PDB entry 7OWG | electron microscopy, 4.70 A resolution (low resolution: residue-level contacts below are approximate; hydrogen-bond / salt-bridge calls are withheld) | chains B and O of the 4 polymer chains in the assembly

Chain B:
Name: Serine/threonine-protein kinase mTOR
Organism: Homo sapiens
Notes: EC 2.7.11.1
UniProt: P42345 (MTOR_HUMAN); numbering as in UniProt; present here: 1-16, 31-36, 54-355, 379-2549
Amino-acid sequence (2549 residues; row label = number of the first residue in the row; X marks 55 residues of unknown identity (built as UNK)):
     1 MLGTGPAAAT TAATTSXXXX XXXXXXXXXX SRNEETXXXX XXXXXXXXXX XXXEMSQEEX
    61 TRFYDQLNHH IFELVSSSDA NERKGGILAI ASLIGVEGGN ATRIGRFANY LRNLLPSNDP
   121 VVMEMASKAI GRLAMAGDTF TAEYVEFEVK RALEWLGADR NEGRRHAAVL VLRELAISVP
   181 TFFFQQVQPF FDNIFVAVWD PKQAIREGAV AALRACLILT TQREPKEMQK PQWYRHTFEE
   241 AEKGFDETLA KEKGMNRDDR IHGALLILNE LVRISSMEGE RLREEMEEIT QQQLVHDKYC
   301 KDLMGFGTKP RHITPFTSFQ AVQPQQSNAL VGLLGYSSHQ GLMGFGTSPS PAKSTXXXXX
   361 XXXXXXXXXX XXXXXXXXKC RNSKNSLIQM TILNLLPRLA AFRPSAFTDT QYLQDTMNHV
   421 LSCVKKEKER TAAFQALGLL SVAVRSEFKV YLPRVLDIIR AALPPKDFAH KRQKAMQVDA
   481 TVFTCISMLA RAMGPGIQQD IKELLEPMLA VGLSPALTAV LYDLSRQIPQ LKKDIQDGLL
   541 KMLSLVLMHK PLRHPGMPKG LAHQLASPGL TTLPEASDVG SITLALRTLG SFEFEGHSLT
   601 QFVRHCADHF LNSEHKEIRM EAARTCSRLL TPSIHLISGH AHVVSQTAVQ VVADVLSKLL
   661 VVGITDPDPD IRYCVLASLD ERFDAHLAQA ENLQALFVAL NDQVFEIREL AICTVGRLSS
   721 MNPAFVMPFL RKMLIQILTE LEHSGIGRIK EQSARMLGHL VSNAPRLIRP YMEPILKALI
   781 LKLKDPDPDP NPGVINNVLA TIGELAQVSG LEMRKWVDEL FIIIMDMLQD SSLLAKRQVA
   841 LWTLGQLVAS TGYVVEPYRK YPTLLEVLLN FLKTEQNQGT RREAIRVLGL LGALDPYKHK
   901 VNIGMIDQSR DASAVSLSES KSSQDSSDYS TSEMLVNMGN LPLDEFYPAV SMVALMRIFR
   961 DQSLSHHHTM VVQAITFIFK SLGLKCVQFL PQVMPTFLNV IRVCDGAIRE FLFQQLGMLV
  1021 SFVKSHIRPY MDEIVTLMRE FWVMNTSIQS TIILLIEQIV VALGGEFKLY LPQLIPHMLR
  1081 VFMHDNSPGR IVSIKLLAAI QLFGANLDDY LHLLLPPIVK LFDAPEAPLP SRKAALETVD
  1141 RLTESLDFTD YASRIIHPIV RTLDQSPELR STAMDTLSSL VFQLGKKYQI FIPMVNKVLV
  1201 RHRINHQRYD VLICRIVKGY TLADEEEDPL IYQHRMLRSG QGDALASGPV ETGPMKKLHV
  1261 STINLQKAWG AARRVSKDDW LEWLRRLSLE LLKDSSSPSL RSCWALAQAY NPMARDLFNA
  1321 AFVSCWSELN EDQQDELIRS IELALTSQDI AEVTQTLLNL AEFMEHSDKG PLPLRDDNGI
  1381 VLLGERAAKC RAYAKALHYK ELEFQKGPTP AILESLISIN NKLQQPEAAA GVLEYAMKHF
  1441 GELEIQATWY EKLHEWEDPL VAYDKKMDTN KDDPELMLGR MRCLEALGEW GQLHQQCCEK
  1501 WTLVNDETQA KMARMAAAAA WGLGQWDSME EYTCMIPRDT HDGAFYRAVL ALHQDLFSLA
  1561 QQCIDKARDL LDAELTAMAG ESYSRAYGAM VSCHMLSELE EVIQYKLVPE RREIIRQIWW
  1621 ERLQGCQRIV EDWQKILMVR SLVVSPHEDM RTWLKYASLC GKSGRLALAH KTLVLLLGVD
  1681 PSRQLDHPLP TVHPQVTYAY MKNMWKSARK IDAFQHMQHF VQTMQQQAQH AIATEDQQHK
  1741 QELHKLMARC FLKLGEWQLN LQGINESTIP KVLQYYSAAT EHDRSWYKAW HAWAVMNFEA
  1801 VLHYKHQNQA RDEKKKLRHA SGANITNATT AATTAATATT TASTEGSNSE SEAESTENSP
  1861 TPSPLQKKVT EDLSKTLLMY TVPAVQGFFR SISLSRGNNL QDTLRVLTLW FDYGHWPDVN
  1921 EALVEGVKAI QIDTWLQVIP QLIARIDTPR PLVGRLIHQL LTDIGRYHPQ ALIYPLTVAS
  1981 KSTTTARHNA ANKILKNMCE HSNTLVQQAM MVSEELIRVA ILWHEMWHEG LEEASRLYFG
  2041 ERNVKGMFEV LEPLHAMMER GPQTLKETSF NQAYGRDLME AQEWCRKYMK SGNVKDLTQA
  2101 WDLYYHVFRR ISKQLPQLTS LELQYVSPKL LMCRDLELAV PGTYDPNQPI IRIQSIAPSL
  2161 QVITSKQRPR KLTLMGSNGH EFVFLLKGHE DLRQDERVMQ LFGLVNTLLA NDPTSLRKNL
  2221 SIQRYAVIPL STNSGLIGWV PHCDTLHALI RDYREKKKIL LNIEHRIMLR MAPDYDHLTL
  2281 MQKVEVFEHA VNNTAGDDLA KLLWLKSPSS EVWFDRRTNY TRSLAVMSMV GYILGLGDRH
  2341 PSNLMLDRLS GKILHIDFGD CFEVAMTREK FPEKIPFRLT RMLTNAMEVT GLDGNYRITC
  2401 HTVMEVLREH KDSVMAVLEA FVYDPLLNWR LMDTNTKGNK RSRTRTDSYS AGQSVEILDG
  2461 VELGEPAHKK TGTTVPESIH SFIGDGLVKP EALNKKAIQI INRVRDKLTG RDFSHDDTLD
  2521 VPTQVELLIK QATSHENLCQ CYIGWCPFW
Unresolved in the structure: 1-16, 31-36, 54-59, 75-81, 157-161, 224-232, 246-260, 290-355, 379-385, 405-409, 424-428, 467-477, 492-496, 550-577, 596-598, 634-643, 787-790, 904-932, 1223-1260, 1459-1473, 1815-1866, 2437-2491
Sequence notes: conflict UNK_60 (Ser in P42345); engineered mutation Pro1459 (Ala in P42345)
UniProt features mapped onto this chain:
  - modified residue: Met1 (N-acetylmethionine), Ser567 (Phosphoserine), Thr1162 (Phosphothreonine), Lys1218 (N6-acetyllysine), Ser1261 (Phosphoserine), Ser2159 (Phosphoserine), Thr2164 (Phosphothreonine), Thr2173 (Phosphothreonine), Thr2446 (Phosphothreonine), Ser2448 (Phosphoserine), Ser2478 (Phosphoserine), Ser2481 (Phosphoserine)
  - natural variant: Ala8 (A8S: In a lung large cell carcinoma sample), Met135 (M135T: In a metastatic melanoma sample), Arg624 (R624H: In FCORD2; uncertain significance), Asp1376 (D1376E: Found in a patient with focal epilepsy; uncertain significance), Tyr1450 (Y1450D: In FCORD2), Trp1456 (W1456G: In FCORD2), Leu1460 (L1460P: In FCORD2), Cys1483 (C1483R: In FCORD2), Trp1490 (W1490R: In SKS), Met1595 (M1595I: In SKS), Arg1709 (R1709H: In FCORD2; uncertain significance), Glu1799 (E1799K: In SKS), 12 further natural variant entries in UniProt
  - region: Val2162 to Arg2168 (G-loop), Lys2258 to Gly2296 (Interaction with MLST8), Gly2335 to Asn2343 (Catalytic loop), His2355 to Thr2380 (Activation loop)
  - binding site (1D-myo-inositol hexakisphosphate): Lys1662, Lys1702, Arg1749
  - binding site (ATP): Ser2165, Gln2167, Leu2185, Lys2187, Glu2190, Tyr2225, Gly2238, Trp2239, Val2240, Thr2245, Met2345, Ile2356
  - binding site (Mg(2+)): Asn2343, Asp2357
  - cross-link: Lys2066 (Glycyl lysine isopeptide (Lys-Gly) (interchain with G-Cter in ubiquitin))
  - mutagenesis: Lys2066 (K2066R: Complete loss ubiquitination by the SCF(FBXO22) complex), Ser2159 (S2159A: Reduces mTORC1-associated S-2481 autophosphorylation; when associated with A-2164. Reduced activity of the mTORC1 complex; S2159D: Mimics phosphorylation ...), Thr2164 (T2164A: Reduces mTORC1-associated S-2481 autophosphorylation; when associated with A-2159; T2164E: Stronger phosphorylation of RPS6KB1; when associated with D-2159), Thr2173 (T2173A: Increased mTOR kinase activity), His2340 (H2340A: Barely detectable kinase activity), Asp2357 (D2357E: Kinase-dead mutant, loss of interaction with TM4SF5 and loss of lysosome membrane localization; when associated with I-2364), Val2364 (V2364I: Kinase-dead mutant, loss of interaction with TM4SF5 and loss of lysosome membrane localization; when associated with E-2357)
From the paper describing this entry:
  - conformationally variable residues (order/disorder transition): Glu1457 to Asn1470
  - mutagenesis - A1459P (Kd 0.6 uM): increased binding to DEP domain-containing mTOR-interacting protein (chain O)
  - disease-associated variants - A1459P: increased catalytic activity

Chain O:
Name: DEP domain-containing mTOR-interacting protein
Organism: Homo sapiens
UniProt: Q8TB45 (DPTOR_HUMAN); residue numbers follow UniProt; this construct covers 1-409
Amino-acid sequence (409 residues; row label = number of the first residue in the row):
     1 MEEGGSTGSA GSDSSTSGSG GAQQRELERM AEVLVTGEQL RLRLHEEKVI KDRRHHLKTY
    61 PNCFVAKELI DWLIEHKEAS DRETAIKLMQ KLADRGIIHH VCDEHKEFKD VKLFYRFRKD
   121 DGTFPLDNEV KAFMRGQRLY EKLMSPENTL LQPREEEGVK YERTFMASEF LDWLVQEGEA
   181 TTRKEAEQLC HRLMEHGIIQ HVSSKHPFVD SNLLYQFRMN FRRRRRLMEL LNEKSPSSQE
   241 THDSPFCLRK QSHDNRKSTS FMSVSPSKEI KIVSAVRRSS MSSCGSSGYF SSSPTLSSSP
   301 PVLCNPKSVL KRPVTSEELL TPGAPYARKT FTIVGDAVGW GFVVRGSKPC HIQAVDPSGP
   361 AAAAGMKVCQ FVVSVNGLNV LHVDYRTVNN LILTGPRTIV MEVMEELEC
Unresolved in the structure: 1-325, 407-409
Sequence notes: variant Ser204 (Asn in Q8TB45), Asn389 (Ser in Q8TB45)
UniProt features mapped onto this chain:
  - motif: Phe217 to Ser235 (DDEX motif), Ser286 to Ser291 (BetaTrCP degron motif)
  - modified residue: Met1 (N-acetylmethionine), Ser235 (Phosphoserine), Thr241 (Phosphothreonine), Ser244 (Phosphoserine), Ser258 (Phosphoserine), Thr259 (Phosphothreonine), Ser263 (Phosphoserine), Ser265 (Phosphoserine), Ser280 (Phosphoserine), Ser282 (Phosphoserine), Ser283 (Phosphoserine), Ser286 (Phosphoserine), Ser287 (Phosphoserine), Tyr289 (Phosphotyrosine), Ser291 (Phosphoserine), Ser293 (Phosphoserine), Thr295 (Phosphothreonine), Ser297 (Phosphoserine), Ser298 (Phosphoserine), Ser299 (Phosphoserine)
  - natural variant: Asn389 (S389N: this construct carries the variant)
  - mutagenesis: Arg53 (R53A: Decreased phosphatidic acid-binding), Arg54 (R54A: Decreased phosphatidic acid-binding), Lys58 (K58A: Decreased phosphatidic acid-binding), Arg225 (R225A: Decreased phosphatidic acid-binding), Leu231 (L231D: Decreased phosphatidic acid-binding), Ser235 (S235A: Decreased phosphorylation, leading to impaired deubiquitination by USP7; S235D: Mimics phosphorylation, leading to slightly increased stability), Thr241 (T241A: In mutant 13A; abolished phosphorylation, leading to promote interaction with MTOR without affecting ability to bind phosphatidic acid ...), Ser244 (S244A: In mutant 13A; abolished phosphorylation, leading to promote interaction with MTOR without affecting ability to bind phosphatidic acid ...), Ser258 (S258A: In mutant 13A; abolished phosphorylation, leading to promote interaction with MTOR without affecting ability to bind phosphatidic acid ...), Thr259 (T259A: In mutant 13A; abolished phosphorylation, leading to promote interaction with MTOR without affecting ability to bind phosphatidic acid ...), Ser263 (S263A: In mutant 13A; abolished phosphorylation, leading to promote interaction with MTOR without affecting ability to bind phosphatidic acid ...), Ser265 (S265A: In mutant 13A; abolished phosphorylation, leading to promote interaction with MTOR without affecting ability to bind phosphatidic acid ...), 13 further mutagenesis entries in UniProt

Interface between chain B and chain O:
Contacting residue pairs (18):
  Asp1527(B) with Arg345(O); Arg386(O)
  Glu1530(B) with Arg345(O)
  Glu1531(B) with Arg345(O)
  Cys1534(B) with Val343(O); Asp356(O); Pro357(O)
  Met1535(B) with Pro357(O)
  Arg1538(B) with Asp336(O); Val338(O); Ser358(O)
  Arg1547(B) with Ala337(O); Val338(O)
  Leu1559(B) with Asp336(O); Ala337(O)
  Gln1562(B) with Asp336(O); Ala337(O)
  Cys1563(B) with Ala337(O)
Interface residues without a listed pair, chain B (11 interface residues in all): Gln1554
Interface residues without a listed pair, chain O (13 interface residues in all): Ala354, Gly359, Pro360, Leu393
Interface features reported in the paper:
  - interface residues, chain B: Gln1525(B), Asp1527(B), Glu1530(B), Glu1531(B), Cys1534(B), Met1535(B), Arg1538(B), Gln1562(B)
  - interface residues, chain O: Asp336(O), Val338(O), Ala354(O), Ser358(O)

Summary:
11 residues of chain B and 13 residues of chain O are in contact. From the paper: A1459P of chain B increases
binding to DEP domain-containing mTOR-interacting protein (chain O); interface residues Gln1525(B), Asp1527(B)
and Asp336(O) among others.
Here chain B is Serine/threonine-protein kinase mTOR and chain O is DEP domain-containing mTOR-interacting
protein, both from Homo sapiens. Entry 7OWG (human DEPTOR in a complex with mutant human mTORC1 A1459P) was
determined by electron microscopy.
